Entry 8SCX (electron microscopy, 2.70 A resolution); this record covers chains L and H of the 5 polymer chains in the assembly.

== Chain L ==
Protein: Antibody Fab fragment light chain
Organism: Mus musculus
Notes: antibody fragment or engineered binder
Amino-acid sequence (238 residues; each row starts with the number of its first residue):
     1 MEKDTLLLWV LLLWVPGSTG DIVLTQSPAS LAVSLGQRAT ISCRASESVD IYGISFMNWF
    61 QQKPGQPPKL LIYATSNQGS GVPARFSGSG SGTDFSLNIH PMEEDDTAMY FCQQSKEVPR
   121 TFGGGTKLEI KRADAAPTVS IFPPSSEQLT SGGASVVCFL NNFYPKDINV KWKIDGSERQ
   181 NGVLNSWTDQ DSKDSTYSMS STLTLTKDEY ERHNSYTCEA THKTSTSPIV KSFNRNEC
Disordered / not traced: 1-20, 132-238
Disulfide bonds: Cys-43/Cys-112

== Chain H ==
Protein: Antibody Fab fragment heavy chain
Organism: Mus musculus
Notes: antibody fragment or engineered binder
Amino-acid sequence (238 residues; row label = number of the first residue in the row):
     1 MAVLVLLLCL VTFPSCVLSQ VQLKQSGPGL VQPSQSLSIT CTVSGFSLTT YGVHWVRQSP
    61 GKGLEWLGVM WRGGSTDFNA AFMSRLSITK DNSKSQVFFK MNSLQADDTA IYYCARYGNY
   121 DAMDYWGQGT SVTVSSAKTT PPSVYPLAPG SAAQTNSMVT LGCLVKGYFP EPVTVTWNSG
   181 SLSSGVHTFP AVLQSDLYTL SSSVTVPSSP RPSETVTCNV AHPASSTKVD KKIVPRDC
Disordered / not traced: 1-19, 137-238
Disulfide bonds: Cys-41/Cys-114

== How chain L and chain H interact ==
Residue-residue contacts (27; chain L residue first):
  Phe-56(L) with Tyr-120(H), hydrophobic
  Asn-58(L) with Asp-121(H)
  Phe-60(L) with Met-123(H); Trp-126(H), hydrophobic
  Gln-62(L) with Gln-58(H), hydrogen bond; Tyr-113(H)
  Pro-67(L) with Tyr-113(H), hydrophobic; Trp-126(H), hydrophobic; Gly-127(H)
  Pro-68(L) with Trp-126(H)
  Leu-70(L) with Ala-122(H), hydrophobic; Met-123(H)
  Tyr-73(L) with Tyr-120(H), hydrophobic; Ala-122(H), hydrophobic
  Ala-74(L) with Tyr-120(H), hydrophobic
  Phe-111(L) with Leu-64(H), hydrophobic
  Ser-115(L) with Asp-121(H)
  Val-118(L) with Trp-71(H), hydrophobic; Asp-77(H)
  Pro-119(L) with Trp-66(H), hydrophobic; Asn-79(H)
  Arg-120(L) with Trp-66(H); Trp-71(H); Asp-121(H), salt bridge
  Phe-122(L) with Val-56(H), hydrophobic; Leu-64(H), hydrophobic; Met-123(H), hydrophobic
Also at the interface, not in a pair above, chain L (18 interface residues in all): Ile-54, Gln-66, Gln-113
Also at the interface, not in a pair above, chain H (19 interface residues in all): His-54, Glu-65, Asn-119, Asp-124, Gln-128

== Summary ==
18 residues of chain L and 19 residues of chain H are in contact, with 1 hydrogen bond and 1 salt bridge.
Among the polar pairs are Arg-120(L)/Asp-121(H) and Gln-62(L)/Gln-58(H).
Chain L is Antibody Fab fragment light chain and chain H is Antibody Fab fragment heavy chain, both from Mus
musculus; the structure, Cryo-EM structure of the core TIM23 complex from S. cerevisiae, was determined by
electron microscopy, deposited together with 8E1M.
